Entry 7ARK (electron microscopy, 4.10 A resolution (low resolution: residue-level contacts below are approximate; hydrogen-bond / salt-bridge calls are withheld)); this record covers chains C and E of the 4 polymer chains in the assembly.

[Chain C]
Name: Lipoprotein-releasing ABC transporter permease subunit LolC
Organism: Escherichia coli (strain K12)
UniProt: A0A4S5ATA9 (A0A4S5ATA9_ECOLI); residue numbers follow UniProt; this construct covers 1-399
Amino-acid sequence (399 residues; numbered 1 to 399; the number before each row is that of its first residue):
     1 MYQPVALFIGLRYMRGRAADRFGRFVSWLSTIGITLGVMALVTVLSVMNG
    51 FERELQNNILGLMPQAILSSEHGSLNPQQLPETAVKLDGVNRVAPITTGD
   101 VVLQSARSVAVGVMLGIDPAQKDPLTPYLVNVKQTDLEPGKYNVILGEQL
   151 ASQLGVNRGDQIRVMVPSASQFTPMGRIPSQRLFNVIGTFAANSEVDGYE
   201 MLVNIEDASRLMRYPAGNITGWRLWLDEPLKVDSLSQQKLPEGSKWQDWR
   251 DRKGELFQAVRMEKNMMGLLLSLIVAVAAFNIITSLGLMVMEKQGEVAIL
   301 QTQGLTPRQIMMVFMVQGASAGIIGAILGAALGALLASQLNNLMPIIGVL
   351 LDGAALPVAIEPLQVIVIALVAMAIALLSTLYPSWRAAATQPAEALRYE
Disordered / not traced: 1, 213-216, 301-306, 398-399

[Chain E]
Name: Lipoprotein-releasing system transmembrane protein LolE
Organism: Escherichia coli (strain K12)
UniProt: P75958 (LOLE_ECOLI); residue numbers follow UniProt; this construct covers 1-414
Amino-acid sequence (414 residues; each row starts with the number of its first residue):
     1 MAMPLSLLIGLRFSRGRRRGGMVSLISVISTIGIALGVAVLIVGLSAMNG
    51 FERELNNRILAVVPHGEIEAVDQPWTNWQEALDHVQKVPGIAAAAPYINF
   101 TGLVESGANLRAIQVKGVNPQQEQRLSALPSFVQGDAWRNFKAGEQQIII
   151 GKGVADALKVKQGDWVSIMIPNSNPEHKLMQPKRVRLHVAGILQLSGQLD
   201 HSFAMIPLADAQQYLDMGSSVSGIALKMTDVFNANKLVRDAGEVTNSYVY
   251 IKSWIGTYGYMYRDIQMIRAIMYLAMVLVIGVACFNIVSTLVMAVKDKSG
   301 DIAVLRTLGAKDGLIRAIFVWYGLLAGLFGSLCGVIIGVVVSLQLTPIIE
   351 WIEKLIGHQFLSSDIYFIDFLPSELHWLDVFYVLVTALLLSLLASWYPAR
   401 RASNIDPARVLSGQ
Disordered / not traced: 1-3, 305-308, 413-414

[Interface between chain C and chain E]
Contacting residue pairs (75):
  R21(C) - R401(E)
  F22(C) - P398(E)
  F22(C) - R401(E)
  V26(C) - V292(E)
  L29(C) - F285(E)
  I32(C) - F285(E)
  L36(C) - L278(E)
  V44(C) - I271(E)
  V47(C) - I271(E)
  F51(C) - R263(E)
  F51(C) - D264(E)
  F51(C) - M267(E)
  N58(C) - Y260(E)
  D100(C) - L103(E)
  D100(C) - L110(E)
  Q104(C) - L179(E)
  A106(C) - H177(E)
  R107(C) - D72(E)
  R107(C) - H177(E)
  S108(C) - D72(E)
  V111(C) - T101(E)
  V111(C) - L103(E)
  Q153(C) - D72(E)
  P167(C) - E105(E)
  S168(C) - E105(E)
  S168(C) - L110(E)
  R177(C) - Q181(E)
  R177(C) - R184(E)
  Q181(C) - L179(E)
  S194(C) - T257(E)
  E195(C) - T257(E)
  R250(C) - G153(E)
  R250(C) - H201(E)
  D251(C) - G197(E)
  R252(C) - G197(E)
  R252(C) - Q198(E)
  R252(C) - H201(E)
  E255(C) - S196(E)
  E255(C) - G197(E)
  L256(C) - Q198(E)
  F257(C) - F367(E)
  Q258(C) - F370(E)
  A259(C) - F51(E)
  R261(C) - F367(E)
  R261(C) - I368(E)
  R261(C) - F370(E)
  M262(C) - P372(E)
  K264(C) - F367(E)
  N265(C) - I368(E)
  N265(C) - D369(E)
  M266(C) - P372(E)
  M267(C) - G44(E)
  M267(C) - A47(E)
  L270(C) - V40(E)
  L270(C) - G44(E)
  L270(C) - M276(E)
  L273(C) - L36(E)
  L273(C) - V40(E)
  I274(C) - V279(E)
  V277(C) - L36(E)
  V277(C) - V282(E)
  V277(C) - A283(E)
  F280(C) - I29(E)
  F280(C) - L36(E)
  N281(C) - S289(E)
  L340(C) - M267(E)
  L351(C) - F232(E)
  L351(C) - Q266(E)
  D352(C) - R263(E)
  D352(C) - Q266(E)
  D352(C) - M267(E)
  L356(C) - M267(E)
  Q364(C) - Y366(E)
  L370(C) - F360(E)
  R386(C) - M22(E)
Interface residues without a listed pair, chain C (65 interface residues in all): G33, A40, E52, M165, P179, K253, V260, E263, A278, I283, T284, G287, L288, I347, V367
Interface residues without a listed pair, chain E (65 interface residues in all): I26, G33, M48, V71, R111, M169, P182, D200, I268, M272, Y273, A275, N286, V288, M293, L345, L361, L371, Y397

[Summary]
The chain C/chain E interface involves 65 residues from each chain.
Chain C is Lipoprotein-releasing ABC transporter permease subunit LolC and chain E is Lipoprotein-releasing
system transmembrane protein LolE, both from Escherichia coli (strain K12); the structure, LolCDE in complex
with AMP-PNP in the closed NBD state, was determined by electron microscopy together with 7ARH, 7ARI, 7ARJ,
7ARL and 7ARM from the same study.
